8V65 - chain A; structure by X-ray diffraction, 1.80 A resolution.

[Chain A]
Molecule: Saxiphilin
Organism: Nanorana parkeri
UniProt: A0A9X9ZA84 (A0A9X9ZA84_9NEOB); residues -18 to 835 here correspond to UniProt positions 1-854 (UniProt number = residue number + 19)
Sequence (854 residues; each row starts with the number of its first residue; numbers below 1 keep their minus sign (Met-18 is residue -18)):
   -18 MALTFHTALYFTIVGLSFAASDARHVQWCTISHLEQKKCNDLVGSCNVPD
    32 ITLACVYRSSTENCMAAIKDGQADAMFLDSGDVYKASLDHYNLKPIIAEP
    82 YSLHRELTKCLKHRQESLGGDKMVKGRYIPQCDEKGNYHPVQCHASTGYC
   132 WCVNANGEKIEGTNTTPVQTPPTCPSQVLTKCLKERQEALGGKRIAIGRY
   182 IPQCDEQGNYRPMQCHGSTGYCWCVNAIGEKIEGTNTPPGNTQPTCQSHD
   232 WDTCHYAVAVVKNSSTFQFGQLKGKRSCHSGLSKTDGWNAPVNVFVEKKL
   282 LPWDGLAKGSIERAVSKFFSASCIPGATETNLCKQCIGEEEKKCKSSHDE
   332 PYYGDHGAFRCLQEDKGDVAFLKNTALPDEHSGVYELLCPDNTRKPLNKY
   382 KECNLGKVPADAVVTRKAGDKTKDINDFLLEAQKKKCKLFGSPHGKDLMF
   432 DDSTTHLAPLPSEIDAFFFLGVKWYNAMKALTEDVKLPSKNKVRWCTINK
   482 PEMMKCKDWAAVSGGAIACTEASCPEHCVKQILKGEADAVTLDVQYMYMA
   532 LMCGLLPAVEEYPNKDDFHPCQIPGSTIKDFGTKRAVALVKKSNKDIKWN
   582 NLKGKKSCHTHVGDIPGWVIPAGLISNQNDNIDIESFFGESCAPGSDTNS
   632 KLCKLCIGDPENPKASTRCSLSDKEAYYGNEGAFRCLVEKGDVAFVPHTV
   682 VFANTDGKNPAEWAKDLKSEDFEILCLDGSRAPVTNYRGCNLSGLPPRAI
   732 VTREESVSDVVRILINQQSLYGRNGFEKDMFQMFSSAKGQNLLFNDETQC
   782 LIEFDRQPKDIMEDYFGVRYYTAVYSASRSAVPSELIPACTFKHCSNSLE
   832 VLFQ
Disordered / not traced: -18 to 4, 175-176, 645-646, 830-835
Disulfide bonds: Cys10-Cys45, Cys20-Cys36, Cys27-Cys418, Cys91-Cys113, Cys124-Cys131, Cys133-Cys155, Cys163-Cys185, Cys196-Cys203, Cys205-Cys227, Cys235-Cys826, Cys259-Cys342, Cys304-Cys317, Cys314-Cys325, Cys370-Cys384, Cys477-Cys509, Cys487-Cys500, Cys534-Cys821, Cys552-Cys781, Cys589-Cys667, Cys623-Cys637, Cys634-Cys650, Cys707-Cys721
Ligand contacts: YGU ((3aS,4R,7R,9R,10aS)-2,6-diamino-10,10-dihydroxy-4-(hydroxymethyl)-3a,4,9,10-tetrahydro-1H,8H-pyrrolo[1,2-c]purin-9-yl hydrogen sulfate): Glu541, Phe562, Pro727, Pro728, Phe785, Asp786, Gln788, Asp795, Tyr796, Phe797, Gly798, Val799
From the paper describing this entry:
  - binding site for YGU: Glu541, Asp786, Asp795, Tyr796, Gly798 to Val799
  - conformationally variable residues (side-chain flip): Asp786
  - contacts within the chain: Glu541-Glu784

[Overview]
Bound to chain A: compound YGU. The paper reports a binding site for YGU at Glu541, Asp786 and Asp795 among
others; conformational variability at Asp786.
Chain A is Saxiphilin (Nanorana parkeri); the structure, Nanorana parkeri saxiphilin:dcGTX2 (co-crystal), was
determined by X-ray diffraction (same publication as 8V66, 8V67, 8V68 and 8V69).
